6AP1 - chains D and G of the 19 polymer chains in the assembly; structure by electron microscopy, 3.20 A resolution.

# Chain D
Name: Vacuolar protein sorting-associated protein 4, Protein hcp1
Source organism: Saccharomyces cerevisiae (strain ATCC 204508 / S288c)
UniProt: chimeric construct of P52917, Q9I747: residues 101-437 from P52917 (VPS4_YEAST) positions 101-437 (same numbers); residues 456-617 from Q9I747 positions 1-162 (UniProt number = residue number - 455)
Chain sequence (519 residues; row label = number of the first residue in the row):
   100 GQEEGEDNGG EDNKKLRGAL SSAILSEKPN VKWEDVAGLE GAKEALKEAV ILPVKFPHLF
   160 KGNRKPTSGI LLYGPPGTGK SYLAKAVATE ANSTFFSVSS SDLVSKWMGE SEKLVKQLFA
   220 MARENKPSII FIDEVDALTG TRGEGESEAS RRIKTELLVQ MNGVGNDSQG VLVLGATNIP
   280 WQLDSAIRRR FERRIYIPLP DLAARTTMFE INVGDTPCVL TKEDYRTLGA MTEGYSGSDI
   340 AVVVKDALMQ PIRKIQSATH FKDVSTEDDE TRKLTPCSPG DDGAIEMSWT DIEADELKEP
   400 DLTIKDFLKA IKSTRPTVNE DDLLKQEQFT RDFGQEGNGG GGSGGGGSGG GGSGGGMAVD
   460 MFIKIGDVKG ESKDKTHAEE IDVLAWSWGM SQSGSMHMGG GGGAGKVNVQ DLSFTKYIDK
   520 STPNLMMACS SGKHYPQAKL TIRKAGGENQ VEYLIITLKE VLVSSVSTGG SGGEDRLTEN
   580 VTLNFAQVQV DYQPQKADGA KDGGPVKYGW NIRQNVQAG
Disordered / not traced: 100-111, 365-368, 438-618
Differences from the reference sequence: expression tag (100, 618); linker (438-455)
Bound ions: Mg2+: S180 (together with ADP)
Residues lining bound ligands:
  - ADP (adenosine-5'-diphosphate): D134, V135, A136, P174, P175, G176, T177, G178, K179, S180, Y181, M307, G336, S337
  - ADP / beryllium trifluoride: N261, R288, R289
Curated features (UniProtKB/Swiss-Prot):
  - binding site (ATP): G173 to S180
From the paper describing this entry:
  - binding site for beryllium trifluoride: R288, R289

# Chain G
Name: Ace-asp-glu-ile-val-asn-lys-val-leu-NH2
Chain sequence (10 residues; numbered 0 to 173; 164 numbers in that range are skipped by the numbering (no residue carries them; nothing is unmodelled there); the number before each row is that of its first residue; numbering starts at 0):
     0 X
   165 DEIVNKVLX
Covalent attachments: covalent link ACE_0-D165
Modified positions: ACE (acetyl group) at position 0; NH2 (amino group) at position 173

# Chain D / chain G interface
Contacting residue pairs - 10 pairs, chain D then chain G:
  S204(D) - L172(G)
  K205(D) - V171(G)
  K205(D) - L172(G)  hydrogen bond (backbone-backbone)
  W206(D) - N169(G)
  W206(D) - K170(G)
  W206(D) - V171(G)  hydrophobic
  M207(D) - K170(G)
  M207(D) - V171(G)
  M207(D) - L172(G)
  E247(D) - L172(G)
Other interface residues (no listed pair), chain D (6 interface residues in all): G208

# In short
6 residues of chain D and 4 residues of chain G are in contact; the contacts include 1 hydrogen bond. The
hydrogen-bonded pair K205(D)-L172(G) is a backbone contact. Ligands of chain D: ADP / beryllium trifluoride
and ADP. The paper reports a binding site for beryllium trifluoride at R288(D) and R289(D).
Here chain D is Vacuolar protein sorting-associated protein 4, Protein hcp1 (Saccharomyces cerevisiae (strain
ATCC 204508 / S288c)) and chain G is Ace-asp-glu-ile-val-asn-lys-val-leu-NH2. Entry 6AP1 (Vps4p-Vta1p complex
with peptide binding to the central pore of Vps4p) was determined by electron microscopy together with 6BMF
from the same study.
